Entry 4Y7Y (X-ray diffraction, 2.40 A resolution); this record covers chains M and b of the 32 polymer chains in the assembly.

Chain M:
Protein: Proteasome subunit beta type-7
Source organism: Saccharomyces cerevisiae (strain ATCC 204508 / S288c)
Notes: EC 3.4.25.1
Reference sequence: P30657 (PSB7_YEAST); residues -12 to 233 here correspond to UniProt positions 21-266 (UniProt number = residue number + 33)
Chain sequence (246 residues; numbered -12 to 233; the number before each row is that of its first residue; numbers below 1 keep their minus sign (Thr-12 is residue -12)):
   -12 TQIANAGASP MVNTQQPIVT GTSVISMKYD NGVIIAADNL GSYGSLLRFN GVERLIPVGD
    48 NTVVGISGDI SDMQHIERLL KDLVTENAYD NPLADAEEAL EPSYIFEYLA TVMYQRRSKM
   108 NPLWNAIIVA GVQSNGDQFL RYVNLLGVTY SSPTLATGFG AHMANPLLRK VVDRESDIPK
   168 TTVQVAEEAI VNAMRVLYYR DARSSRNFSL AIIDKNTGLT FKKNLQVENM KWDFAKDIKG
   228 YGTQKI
Disordered / not traced: -12 to 0

Chain b:
Protein: Proteasome subunit beta type-1
Source organism: Saccharomyces cerevisiae (strain ATCC 204508 / S288c)
Notes: EC 3.4.25.1
Reference sequence: P38624 (PSB1_YEAST); residues 1-196 here correspond to UniProt positions 20-215 (UniProt number = residue number + 19)
Chain sequence (196 residues; numbered 1 to 196; the number before each row is that of its first residue):
     1 TSIMAVTFKD GVILGADSRT TTGAYIANRV TDKLTRVHDK IWCCRSGSAA DTQAIADIVQ
    61 YHLELYTSQY GTPSTETAAS VFKELCYENK DNLTAGIIVA GYDDKNKGEV YTIPLGGSVH
   121 KLPYAIAGSG STFIYGYCDK NFRENMSKEE TVDFIKHSLS QAIKWDGSSG GVIRMVVLTA
   181 AGVERLIFYP DEYEQL
UniProt features mapped onto this chain:
  - active site: Thr1 (Nucleophile)

How chain M and chain b interact:
Contacting residue pairs (61):
  Ser32(M) - Trp165(b)
  Ser32(M) - Asp166(b)
  Ser32(M) - Gly167(b)  hydrogen bond (backbone-backbone)
  Leu33(M) - Phe133(b)  hydrophobic
  Leu33(M) - Trp165(b)
  Leu34(M) - Lys164(b)
  Leu34(M) - Trp165(b)  hydrogen bond (backbone-backbone)
  Leu34(M) - Gly167(b)
  Arg35(M) - Trp165(b)
  Phe146(M) - Ala24(b)
  Phe146(M) - Tyr25(b)
  Tyr185(M) - Glu194(b)  hydrogen bond
  Tyr186(M) - Ile26(b)
  Tyr186(M) - Arg29(b)
  Arg187(M) - Ala24(b)
  Arg187(M) - Tyr25(b)
  Arg187(M) - Ile26(b)  hydrogen bond (backbone-backbone)
  Arg187(M) - Ala27(b)  hydrogen bond (side chain-backbone)
  Arg187(M) - Asn28(b)
  Asp188(M) - Ala24(b)
  Asp188(M) - Ile26(b)
  Ala189(M) - Arg19(b)
  Ala189(M) - Ala24(b)  hydrogen bond (backbone-backbone)
  Ala189(M) - Ile26(b)
  Ala189(M) - Gly167(b)
  Arg190(M) - Ala24(b)
  Arg193(M) - Asp191(b)  salt bridge
  Arg193(M) - Glu194(b)  salt bridge
  Lys218(M) - Arg29(b)  hydrogen bond (backbone-side chain)
  Trp219(M) - Arg29(b)
  Trp219(M) - Gly171(b)
  Trp219(M) - Val172(b)  hydrophobic
  Trp219(M) - Tyr189(b)
  Trp219(M) - Pro190(b)
  Asp220(M) - Tyr189(b)
  Phe221(M) - Arg29(b)
  Phe221(M) - Val30(b)  hydrophobic
  Ala222(M) - Val30(b)  hydrophobic
  Ala222(M) - Val172(b)  hydrophobic
  Ala222(M) - Arg174(b)  hydrogen bond (backbone-side chain)
  Ala222(M) - Ile187(b)
  Lys223(M) - Ile187(b)
  Lys223(M) - Tyr189(b)
  Ile225(M) - Val30(b)  hydrophobic
  Ile225(M) - Arg174(b)  hydrogen bond (backbone-side chain)
  Lys226(M) - Asp32(b)
  Gly227(M) - Asp32(b)  hydrogen bond (backbone-side chain)
  Tyr228(M) - Thr35(b)
  Tyr228(M) - Arg45(b)
  Tyr228(M) - Gln53(b)  hydrogen bond (side chain-backbone)
  Tyr228(M) - Ala56(b)
  Tyr228(M) - Asp57(b)  hydrogen bond
  Gln231(M) - Asp32(b)
  Gln231(M) - Leu34(b)
  Gln231(M) - Thr35(b)
  Gln231(M) - Arg36(b)  hydrogen bond (side chain-backbone)
  Gln231(M) - Trp42(b)
  Gln231(M) - Arg185(b)
  Ile233(M) - Trp42(b)
  Ile233(M) - Val183(b)  hydrophobic
  Ile233(M) - Arg185(b)  hydrogen bond (backbone-side chain)
Other interface residues (no listed pair), chain M (26 interface residues in all): Met150, Met217
Other interface residues (no listed pair), chain b (36 interface residues in all): Thr21, Gly23, Ile163, Ser168

Overview:
The interface between chain M and chain b involves 26 residues on one side and 36 on the other, with 14
hydrogen bonds and 2 salt bridges. Polar contacts include Arg193(M)-Asp191(b), Arg193(M)-Glu194(b) and
Tyr185(M)-Glu194(b). UniProt lists active-site residue Thr1(b) on chain b.
Here chain M is Proteasome subunit beta type-7 and chain b is Proteasome subunit beta type-1, both from
Saccharomyces cerevisiae (strain ATCC 204508 / S288c). Entry 4Y7Y (Yeast 20S proteasome in complex with
Ac-LAA-ep) was determined by X-ray diffraction (same publication as 4Y69, 4Y6A, 4Y6V, 4Y6Z, 4Y70, 4Y74 and 34
further entries).
